Entry 4C0Y (electron microscopy, 16.00 A resolution (very low resolution: no residue pairs are listed; an interface is given only as per-side residue counts)); this record covers chains B and C of the 5 polymer chains in the assembly.

# Chain B
Protein: VP2
Source organism: Human enterovirus 71
UniProt: A9X4C2 (A9X4C2_9ENTO); residues 1-254 here correspond to UniProt positions 70-323 (UniProt number = residue number + 69)
Sequence (254 residues; numbered 1 to 254; the number before each row is that of its first residue):
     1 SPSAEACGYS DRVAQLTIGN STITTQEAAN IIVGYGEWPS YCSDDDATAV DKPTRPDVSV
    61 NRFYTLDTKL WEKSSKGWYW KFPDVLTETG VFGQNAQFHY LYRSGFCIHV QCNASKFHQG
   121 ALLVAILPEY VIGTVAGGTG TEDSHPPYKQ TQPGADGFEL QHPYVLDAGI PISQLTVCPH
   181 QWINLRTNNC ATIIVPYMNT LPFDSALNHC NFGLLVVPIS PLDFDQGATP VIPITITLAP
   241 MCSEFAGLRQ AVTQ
Unresolved in the structure: 1-10

# Chain C
Protein: VP3
Source organism: Human enterovirus 71
UniProt: A9X4C2 (A9X4C2_9ENTO); residues 1-242 here correspond to UniProt positions 324-565 (UniProt number = residue number + 323)
Sequence (242 residues; numbered 1 to 242; the number before each row is that of its first residue):
     1 GFPTEPKPGT NQFLTTDDGV SAPILPNFHP TPCIHIPGEV RNLLELCQVE TILEVNNVPT
    61 NATSLMERLR FPVSAQAGKG ELCAVFRADP GRDGPWQSTM LGQLCGYYTQ WSGSLEVTFM
   121 FTGSFMATGK MLIAYTPPGG PLPKDRATAM LGTHVIWDFG LQSSVTLVIP WISNTHYRAH
   181 ARDGVFDYYT TGLVSIWYQT NYVVPIGAPN TAYIIALAAA QKNFTMKLCK DTSHILQTAS
   241 IQ

# Chain B / chain C interface
At this resolution (16 A) residue pairs are not listed: 35 residues of chain B and 42 of chain C lie at the interface.

# In short
35 residues of chain B face 42 of chain C across their interface.
Here chain B is VP2 and chain C is VP3, both from Human enterovirus 71. Entry 4C0Y (Cryo-EM reconstruction of
empty enterovirus 71 in complex with a neutralizing antibody E18) was determined by electron microscopy,
deposited together with 4C0U and 4C10.
